PDB entry 1GUO | X-ray diffraction, 2.50 A resolution | chains A and C of the 3 polymer chains in the assembly

== Chain A (and C) ==
Name: Molybdate binding protein II
From: Clostridium pasteurianum
Notes: chain C of this document is another copy of the same molecule, construct and numbering; everything in this record applies to it too
Reference sequence: P08854 (MOP2_CLOPA); residues 1-68 here = UniProt positions 1-68
Amino-acid sequence (68 residues; each row starts with the number of its first residue):
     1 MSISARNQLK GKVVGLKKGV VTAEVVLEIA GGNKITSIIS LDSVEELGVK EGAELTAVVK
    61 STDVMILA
Disordered / not traced: 1 (chain C: 1-2)
Residues lining bound ligands:
  - molybdate ion (MOO), molecule 1: Ser-4, Ala-5, Arg-6, Ile-38, Val-59, Lys-60, Ser-61, Thr-62
  - molybdate ion (MOO), molecule 2: Gly-19, Val-20, Val-21, Thr-22
  - molybdate ion (MOO), molecule 3: Ile-39, Ser-40, Ser-43, Met-65

== Chain A / chain C interface ==
Pairs across the interface (24):
  Ser-2(A) / Ala-68(C)
  Ile-3(A) / Ile-66(C)
  Ile-3(A) / Leu-67(C)  hydrophobic
  Ser-4(A) / Met-65(C)
  Ser-4(A) / Ile-66(C)  hydrogen bond (backbone-backbone)
  Val-20(A) / Lys-17(C)  hydrogen bond (backbone-side chain)
  Val-20(A) / Lys-18(C)
  Val-20(A) / Gly-19(C)
  Val-21(A) / Lys-17(C)
  Val-21(A) / Gly-19(C)
  Val-21(A) / Thr-22(C)
  Val-21(A) / Ala-23(C)
  Val-21(A) / Glu-24(C)
  Val-21(A) / Ile-38(C)  hydrophobic
  Thr-22(A) / Thr-22(C)
  Ser-40(A) / Glu-24(C)
  Ser-40(A) / Ile-38(C)
  Leu-41(A) / Lys-17(C)
  Asp-42(A) / Glu-24(C)
  Lys-60(A) / Thr-62(C)  hydrogen bond (side chain-backbone)
  Lys-60(A) / Val-64(C)
  Lys-60(A) / Met-65(C)
  Thr-62(A) / Thr-62(C)  hydrogen bond (side chain-backbone)
  Asp-63(A) / Asp-63(C)
Other interface residues (no listed pair), chain A (13 interface residues in all): Ala-5
Other interface residues (no listed pair), chain C (15 interface residues in all): Val-20

== Overview ==
The interface between chain A and chain C involves 13 residues on one side and 15 on the other; the contacts
include 4 hydrogen bonds. Polar pairs include Val-20(A)/Lys-17(C), Lys-60(A)/Thr-62(C) and
Thr-62(A)/Thr-62(C). Chain A binds 3 copies of molybdate ion.
Both chains are Molybdate binding protein II (Clostridium pasteurianum). Entry 1GUO (MopII from Clostridium
pasteurianum complexed with molybdate) was determined by X-ray diffraction, deposited together with 1GUG,
1GUN, 1GUS and 1GUT.
